Entry 7TXF (X-ray diffraction, 2.47 A resolution); this record covers chains D and H of the 8 polymer chains in the assembly.

Chain D:
Name: Acetylcholine-binding protein
Source organism: Lymnaea stagnalis
UniProtKB: P58154 (ACHP_LYMST); residues 1-205 here correspond to UniProt positions 20-224 (UniProt number = residue number + 19)
Sequence (205 residues; numbered 1 to 205; the number before each row is that of its first residue):
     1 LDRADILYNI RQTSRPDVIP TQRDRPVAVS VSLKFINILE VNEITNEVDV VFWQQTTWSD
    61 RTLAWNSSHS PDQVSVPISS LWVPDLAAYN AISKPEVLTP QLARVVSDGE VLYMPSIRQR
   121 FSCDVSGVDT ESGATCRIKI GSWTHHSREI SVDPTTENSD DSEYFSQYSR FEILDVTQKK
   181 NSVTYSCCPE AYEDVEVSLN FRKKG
Disordered / not traced: 155-159, 205
Disulfide bonds: Cys-123/Cys-136, Cys-187/Cys-188
UniProt features mapped onto this chain:
  - glycosylation: Asn-66 (N-linked (GlcNAc...) asparagine)
From the paper describing this entry:
  - mutagenesis - T184F/S186E (76.7-fold): increased binding to VxXXB-NC
  - mutagenesis - T184F/S186E (200-fold): increased binding to VxXXB-CNC
  - mutagenesis - T184F/S186E (10-fold): increased binding to native VxXXB
  - mutagenesis - R23D, H69A: decreased binding to VxXXB-CNC
  - mutagenesis - R23D, H69A: unchanged binding to VxXXB-C(19-50)
  - mutagenesis - R23D, H69A: unchanged binding to VxXXB-NC

Chain H:
Name: Alpha-conotoxin VxXXB
UniProtKB: P0C1W6 (CDKB_CONVX); residues 1-30 here correspond to UniProt positions 66-95 (UniProt number = residue number + 65)
Sequence (30 residues; row label = number of the first residue in the row):
     1 TRMCGSMSCP RNGCTCVYHW RRGHGCSCPG
Differences from the reference sequence: conflict Ser-8 (Cys73 in P0C1W6)
Disulfide bonds: Cys-4/Cys-16, Cys-9/Cys-26, Cys-14/Cys-28
UniProt features mapped onto this chain:
  - modified residue (4-hydroxyproline): Pro-10, Pro-29

Chain D / chain H interface:
Residue-residue contacts (29):
  Lys-179(D) with Pro-29(H)
  Lys-180(D) with Pro-29(H); Gly-30(H), hydrogen bond (backbone-backbone)
  Asn-181(D) with Ser-27(H); Cys-28(H); Pro-29(H); Gly-30(H)
  Ser-182(D) with Cys-26(H); Ser-27(H); Cys-28(H), hydrogen bond (backbone-backbone); Gly-30(H), hydrogen bond (side chain-backbone)
  Val-183(D) with Val-17(H), hydrophobic; Cys-26(H); Ser-27(H)
  Thr-184(D) with Met-7(H); Gly-25(H); Cys-26(H), hydrogen bond (backbone-backbone)
  Tyr-185(D) with Val-17(H), hydrophobic; His-19(H); Arg-22(H); Gly-23(H); His-24(H); Gly-25(H)
  Ser-186(D) with Ser-6(H); Arg-22(H); Gly-23(H); His-24(H), hydrogen bond (side chain-backbone)
  Cys-187(D) with Arg-22(H), hydrogen bond (backbone-backbone)
  Tyr-192(D) with Arg-22(H)
Other interface residues (no listed pair), chain H (15 interface residues in all): Pro-10, Arg-21
The authors on this interface:
  - specific contacts: Cys-187(D)/Arg-21(H), Met-7(H)/Thr-184(D) (hydrophobic contact)

Overview:
The interface between chain D and chain H involves 10 residues on one side and 15 on the other; the contacts
include 6 hydrogen bonds. Among the polar pairs are Ser-182(D)/Gly-30(H), Ser-186(D)/His-24(H) and
Lys-180(D)/Gly-30(H). The authors report a contact between Cys-187(D) and Arg-21(H); a hydrophobic contact
between Met-7(H) and Thr-184(D). From the paper: R23D and H69A of chain D reduce binding to VxXXB-CNC;
T184F/S186E of chain D increase binding to VxXXB-NC.
Chain D is Acetylcholine-binding protein (Lymnaea stagnalis) and chain H is Alpha-conotoxin VxXXB; the
structure, The allosteric binding mode of alphaD-conotoxin VxXXB, was determined by X-ray diffraction.
